Entry 6LOD (electron microscopy, 3.20 A resolution); this record covers chains A and D of the 6 polymer chains in the assembly.

# Chain A
Molecule: MULTIHEME_CYTC domain-containing protein
Organism: Roseiflexus castenholzii (strain DSM 13941 / HLO8)
UniProtKB: A7NJ87 (A7NJ87_ROSCS); numbering as in UniProt (aligned over 1-226)
Amino-acid sequence (226 residues; numbered 1 to 226; the number before each row is that of its first residue):
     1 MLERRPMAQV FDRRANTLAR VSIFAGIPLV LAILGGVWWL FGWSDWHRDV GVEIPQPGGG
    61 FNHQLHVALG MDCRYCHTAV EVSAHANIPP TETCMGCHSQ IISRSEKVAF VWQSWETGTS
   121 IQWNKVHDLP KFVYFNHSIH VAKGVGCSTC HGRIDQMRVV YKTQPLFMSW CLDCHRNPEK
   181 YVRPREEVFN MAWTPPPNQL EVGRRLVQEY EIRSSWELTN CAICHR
Not modelled in the structure: 1-8
Covalently attached groups: heme c (HEC) linked to C73, C76, C94, C97, C147, C150, C224
Ion coordination: heme c Fe (5 sites), coordinated by H63, H66, H77, H98, H137, H140, H151, M168, H175, H225
Ligand contacts:
  - EL6 ([(2S)-2-octadecanoyloxypropyl] octadecanoate): L34, V37, F41
  - heme c (HEC), molecule 1: R48, L129, P130, F132, V133, L166, F167, M168, C171, L172, H175, L218, T219, N220, C221, I223, H225
  - heme c (HEC), molecule 2: Q56, F61, H63, H66, V67, M71, H77, I88, P89, W123, N124, K125, V126, H127, H151, I154, V160, M191
  - heme c (HEC), molecule 3: G59, G60, F61, N62, L65, H66, L69, M71, Y75, P89, T93, H98, I101, I102, K107, V108, F110, W123
  - heme c (HEC), molecule 4: H77, V80, H85, A86, N87, I88, K125, H127, D128, L129, F135, H137, H140, V141, V145, G146, H151, L166, F189
  - heme c (HEC), molecule 5: V133, Y134, F135, N136, I139, H140, K143, V145, T149, W170, C171, C174, H175, P178, Y181, V182, I212, R213, L218, I223

# Chain D
Molecule: Uncharacterized protein ActD
Organism: Roseiflexus castenholzii (strain DSM 13941 / HLO8)
UniProtKB: A7NJ90 (A7NJ90_ROSCS); numbering as in UniProt (aligned over 1-192)
Amino-acid sequence (192 residues; numbered 1 to 192; the number before each row is that of its first residue):
     1 MLKRNARQPK ALKVSTGPTL YGLMAEFDDA EALLAAAEKT RDAGYKQFEA YTPMPIHGLD
    61 EAVGYRGTRL PWVIFGAGLL GASGMFALQT WINLVEYPLN IGGRPLFSWP AFIPATFEGM
   121 VLLSAFAAVF GMIAACGLPR PYHPVFNAPN FERASVDRFF LCIEAADPKF ELKQTRQFLE
   181 SLGPLAVSTV DN
Not modelled in the structure: 1-18

# Interface between chain A and chain D
Contacting residue pairs - 21 pairs, chain A then chain D:
  Q9(A) with Y142(D); H143(D); F146(D); N147(D), hydrogen bond (side chain-backbone)
  F11(A) with P141(D), hydrophobic; Y142(D), hydrogen bond (backbone-backbone)
  D12(A) with Y142(D)
  R13(A) with Y142(D)
  A15(A) with P141(D), hydrophobic
  N16(A) with R140(D); P141(D), hydrogen bond (side chain-backbone); Y142(D), hydrogen bond (side chain-backbone)
  A19(A) with P139(D); P141(D)
  L172(A) with Y97(D), hydrophobic
  R176(A) with E96(D), salt bridge; Y97(D)
  W216(A) with P98(D); N100(D); L106(D), hydrophobic
  T219(A) with Y97(D)
Also at the interface, not in a pair above, chain A (13 interface residues in all): I23, N220
Also at the interface, not in a pair above, chain D (13 interface residues in all): L99

# Overview
The chain A/chain D interface involves 13 residues from each chain; the contacts include 4 hydrogen bonds and
1 salt bridge. Polar pairs include R176(A)-E96(D), Q9(A)-N147(D) and N16(A)-P141(D). Bound to chain A: heme c
and compound EL6.
Here chain A is MULTIHEME_CYTC domain-containing protein and chain D is Uncharacterized protein ActD, both
from Roseiflexus castenholzii (strain DSM 13941 / HLO8). Entry 6LOD (Cryo-EM structure of the air-oxidized
photosynthetic alternative complex III from Roseiflexus castenholzii) was determined by electron microscopy,
deposited together with 6LOE.
